Entry 5S53 (X-ray diffraction, 2.75 A resolution); this record covers chains A and F of the 6 polymer chains in the assembly.

== Chain A ==
Molecule: Tubulin alpha-1B chain
From: Bos taurus
Reference sequence: P81947 (TBA1B_BOVIN); numbering as in UniProt (aligned over 1-451)
Amino-acid sequence (451 residues; each row starts with the number of its first residue):
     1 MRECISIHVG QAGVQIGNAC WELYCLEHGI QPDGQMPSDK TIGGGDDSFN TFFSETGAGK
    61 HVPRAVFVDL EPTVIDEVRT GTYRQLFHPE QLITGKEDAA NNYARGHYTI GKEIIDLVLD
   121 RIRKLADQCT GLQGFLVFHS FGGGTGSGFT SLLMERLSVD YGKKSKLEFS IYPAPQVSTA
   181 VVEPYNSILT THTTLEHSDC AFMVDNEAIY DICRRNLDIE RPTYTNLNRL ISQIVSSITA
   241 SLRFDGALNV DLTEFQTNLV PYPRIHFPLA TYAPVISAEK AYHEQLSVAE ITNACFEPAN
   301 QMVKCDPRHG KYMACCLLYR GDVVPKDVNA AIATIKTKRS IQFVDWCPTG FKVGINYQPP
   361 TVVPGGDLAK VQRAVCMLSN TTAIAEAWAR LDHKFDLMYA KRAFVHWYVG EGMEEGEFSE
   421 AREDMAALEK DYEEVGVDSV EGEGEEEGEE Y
Not modelled in the structure: 439-451
Metal / ion sites: Ca2+: D39, T41, G44, E55
Residues lining bound ligands: GTP (guanosine-5'-triphosphate): G10, Q11, A12, Q15, I16, D69, E71, D98, A99, A100, N101, S140, G142, G143, G144, T145, G146, I171, P173, V177, S178, E183, N206, Y224, L227, N228, I231

== Chain F ==
Molecule: Tubulin-Tyrosine Ligase
From: Gallus gallus
Reference sequence: E1BQ43 (E1BQ43_CHICK); numbering as in UniProt (aligned over 1-378)
Amino-acid sequence (384 residues; each row starts with the number of its first residue):
     1 MYTFVVRDEN SSVYAEVSRL LLATGQWKRL RKDNPRFNLM LGERNRLPFG RLGHEPGLVQ
    61 LVNYYRGADK LCRKASLVKL IKTSPELSES CTWFPESYVI YPTNLKTPVA PAQNGIRHLI
   121 NNTRTDEREV FLAAYNRRRE GREGNVWIAK SSAGAKGEGI LISSEASELL DFIDEQGQVH
   181 VIQKYLEKPL LLEPGHRKFD IRSWVLVDHL YNIYLYREGV LRTSSEPYNS ANFQDKTCHL
   241 TNHCIQKEYS KNYGRYEEGN EMFFEEFNQY LMDALNTTLE NSILLQIKHI IRSCLMCIEP
   301 AISTKHLHYQ SFQLFGFDFM VDEELKVWLI EVNGAPACAQ KLYAELCQGI VDVAISSVFP
   361 LADTGQKTSQ PTSIFIKLHH HHHH
Not modelled in the structure: 106-124, 156-158, 363-370, 383-384
Construct notes: expression tag (379-384)
Metal / ion sites: Mg2+: E331 (together with AMP-PCP)
Residues lining bound ligands: AMP-PCP (ACP; phosphomethylphosphonic acid adenylate ester): K74, I148, K150, A155, Q183, K184, Y185, L186, K198, D200, R202, R222, H239, L240, T241, N242, D318, M320, I330, E331, N333

== Chain A / chain F interface ==
Contacting residue pairs (23; chain A residue first):
  Q176(A) - P56(F)
  E207(A) - H54(F)  salt bridge
  P298(A) - H306(F)
  P298(A) - L307(F)  hydrophobic
  K304(A) - H54(F)
  K304(A) - H308(F)
  C305(A) - H308(F)
  D306(A) - R66(F)
  R308(A) - P300(F)  hydrogen bond (side chain-backbone)
  R308(A) - A301(F)  hydrogen bond (side chain-backbone)
  R308(A) - I302(F)
  R308(A) - S303(F)  hydrogen bond (side chain-backbone)
  H309(A) - R66(F)  hydrogen bond (side chain-backbone)
  H309(A) - G67(F)
  H309(A) - A301(F)
  K338(A) - P300(F)
  S340(A) - A301(F)
  E386(A) - G50(F)
  E386(A) - R66(F)  salt bridge
  R390(A) - G50(F)
  R390(A) - H54(F)
  H393(A) - R51(F)  hydrogen bond
  E433(A) - R46(F)  salt bridge
Other interface residues (no listed pair), chain A (18 interface residues in all): P175, E297, A299, A389
Other interface residues (no listed pair), chain F (15 interface residues in all): G53

== Overview ==
18 residues of chain A face 15 of chain F across their interface; the contacts include 5 hydrogen bonds and 3
salt bridges. Polar contacts include E207(A)-H54(F), E386(A)-R66(F) and E433(A)-R46(F). Bound to chain A: GTP.
Bound to chain F: AMP-PCP.
Chain A is Tubulin alpha-1B chain (Bos taurus) and chain F is Tubulin-Tyrosine Ligase (Gallus gallus); the
structure, Tubulin-Z1349163663-complex, was determined by X-ray diffraction together with 5S4L, 5S4M, 5S4N,
5S4O, 5S4P, 5S4Q and 52 further entries from the same study.
